PDB entry 9N82 | electron microscopy, 3.30 A resolution | chains I and a of the 18 polymer chains in the assembly

[Chain I]
Molecule: 68-nt DNA strand
Sequence (68 nucleotides; numbered 1 to 68; the number before each row is that of its first residue):
     1 CGCGCCCAGCTTTCCCAGCTAATAAACTAAAAACTATGCATGCTCTACTG
    51 CTTCTGATCTAGTCGACC
Disordered / not traced: 1-29

[Chain a]
Protein: X-ray repair cross-complementing protein 6
Source organism: Homo sapiens
Notes: EC 3.6.4.-, 4.2.99.-
UniProtKB: P12956 (XRCC6_HUMAN); numbering as in UniProt (aligned over 1-609)
Chain sequence (612 residues; numbered -2 to 609; the number before each row is that of its first residue; numbers below 1 keep their minus sign (Gly-2 is residue -2)):
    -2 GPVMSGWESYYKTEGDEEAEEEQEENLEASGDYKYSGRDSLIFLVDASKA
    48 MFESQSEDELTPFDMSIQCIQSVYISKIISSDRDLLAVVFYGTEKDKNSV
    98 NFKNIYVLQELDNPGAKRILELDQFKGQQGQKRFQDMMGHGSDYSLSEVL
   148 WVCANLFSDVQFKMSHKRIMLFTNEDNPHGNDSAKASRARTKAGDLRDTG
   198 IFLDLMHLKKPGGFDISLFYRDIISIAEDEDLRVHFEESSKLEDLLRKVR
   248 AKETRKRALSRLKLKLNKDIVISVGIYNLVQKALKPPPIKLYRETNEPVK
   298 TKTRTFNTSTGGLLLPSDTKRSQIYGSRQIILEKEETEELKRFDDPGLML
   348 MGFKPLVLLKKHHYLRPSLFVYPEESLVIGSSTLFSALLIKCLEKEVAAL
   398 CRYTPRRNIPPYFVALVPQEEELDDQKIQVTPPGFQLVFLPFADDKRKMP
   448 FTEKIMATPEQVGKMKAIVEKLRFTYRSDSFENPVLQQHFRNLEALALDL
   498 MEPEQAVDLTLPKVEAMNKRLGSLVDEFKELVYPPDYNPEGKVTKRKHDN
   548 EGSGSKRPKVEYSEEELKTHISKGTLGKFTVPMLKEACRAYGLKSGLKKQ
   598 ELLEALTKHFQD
Disordered / not traced: -2 to 31, 539-609
Construct notes: expression tag (-2 to 0)
Swiss-Prot annotation at these positions:
  - region: Val578 to Glu583 (Interaction with BAX)
  - active site: Lys31 (Schiff-base intermediate with DNA)
  - modified residue: Ser2 (N-acetylserine), Ser6 (Phosphoserine), Ser27 (Phosphoserine), Lys31 (N6-acetyllysine), Ser51 (Phosphoserine), Ser306 (Phosphoserine), Lys317 (N6-acetyllysine), Lys331 (N6-acetyllysine), Lys338 (N6-acetyllysine), Thr455 (Phosphothreonine), Lys461 (N6-acetyllysine), Ser477 (Phosphoserine), Ser520 (Phosphoserine), Lys539 (N6-acetyllysine), Lys542 (N6-acetyllysine), Lys544 (N6-acetyllysine), Ser550 (Phosphoserine), Lys553 (N6-acetyllysine), Lys556 (N6-acetyllysine), Ser560 (Phosphoserine) and 1 more in UniProt
  - cross-link (Glycyl lysine isopeptide (Lys-Gly)): Lys287 (interchain with G-Cter in SUMO2), Lys317 (interchain with G-Cter in SUMO2), Lys556 (interchain with G-Cter in SUMO2)
  - mutagenesis: Lys31 (K31A: Diminishes the ability to form a Schiff base. Abolishes adduct formation; when associated with A-160 and A-164), Lys160 (K160A: Abolishes adduct formation; when associated with A-31 and A-160), Lys164 (K164A: Abolishes adduct formation; when associated with A-31 and A-164), Lys539 (K539Q: Complete loss of suppression of BAX-induced apoptosis; K539R: No effect on suppression of BAX-induced apoptosis), Lys542 (K542Q: Complete loss of suppression of BAX-induced apoptosis; K542R: No effect on suppression of BAX-induced apoptosis), Lys544 (K544R: No effect on suppression of BAX-induced apoptosis), Lys553 (K553Q: Partial loss of suppression of BAX-induced apoptosis; K553R: No effect on suppression of BAX-induced apoptosis), Lys556 (K556R: No effect on suppression of BAX-induced apoptosis), Lys570 (K570R: Loss of methylation; loss of anti-apoptotic activity; no effect on XRCC5 stabilization)

[Interface between chain I and chain a]
Residue-residue contacts (12; chain I residue first):
  DT41(I) with Arg444(a), salt bridge to the phosphate
  DC45(I) with Pro285(a), phosphate contact
  DC48(I) with Arg403(a), base contact
  DT49(I) with Arg403(a), hydrogen bond to the sugar
  DG50(I) with Arg254(a), base contact
  DC51(I) with Arg254(a), sugar contact; Ala255(a), sugar contact; Arg258(a), phosphate contact
  DT52(I) with Arg258(a), salt bridge to the phosphate
  DT53(I) with Ser33(a), phosphate contact
  DC54(I) with Phe159(a), phosphate contact; Lys160(a), phosphate contact
Also at the interface, not in a pair above, chain I (11 interface residues in all): DA40, DT46
Also at the interface, not in a pair above, chain a (15 interface residues in all): Gly34, Arg80, Leu256, Ser257, Lys287, Arg404

[Overview]
11 residues of chain I face 15 of chain a across their interface, with 1 hydrogen bond and 2 salt bridges.
Polar pairs include DT49(I)-Arg403(a), DT41(I)-Arg444(a) and DT52(I)-Arg258(a). From UniProt: active-site
residue Lys31(a) and 9 mutagenesis sites on chain a.
Chain I is a 68-nt DNA strand and chain a is X-ray repair cross-complementing protein 6 (Homo sapiens); the
structure, The ligation (AMP-Lys) complex in the NHEJ pathway, was determined by electron microscopy together
with 9CQ3, 9CQ6, 9CQC, 9N81 and 9N83 from the same study.
